Entry 6HWA (X-ray diffraction, 2.80 A resolution); this record covers chains O and P of the 28 polymer chains in the assembly.

Chain O:
Molecule: Proteasome subunit alpha type-2
Organism: Saccharomyces cerevisiae S288c
Notes: EC 3.4.25.1
UniProtKB: P23639 (PSA2_YEAST); residue numbers follow UniProt; this construct covers 1-250
Sequence (250 residues; row label = number of the first residue in the row):
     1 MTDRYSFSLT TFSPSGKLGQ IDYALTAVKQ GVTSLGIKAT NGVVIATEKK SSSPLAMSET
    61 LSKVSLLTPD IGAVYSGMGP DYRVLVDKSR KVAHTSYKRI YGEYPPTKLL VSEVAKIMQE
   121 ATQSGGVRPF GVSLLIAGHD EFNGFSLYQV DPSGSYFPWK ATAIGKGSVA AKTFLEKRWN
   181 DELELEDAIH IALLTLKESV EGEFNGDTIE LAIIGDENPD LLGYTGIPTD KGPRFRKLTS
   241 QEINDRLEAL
Swiss-Prot annotation at these positions:
  - cross-link: Lys108 (Glycyl lysine isopeptide (Lys-Gly) (interchain with G-Cter in ubiquitin))

Chain P:
Molecule: Proteasome subunit alpha type-3
Organism: Saccharomyces cerevisiae S288c
Notes: EC 3.4.25.1
UniProtKB: P23638 (PSA3_YEAST); residues 0-257 here correspond to UniProt positions 1-258 (UniProt number = residue number + 1)
Sequence (258 residues; each row starts with the number of its first residue; numbering starts at 0):
     0 MGSRRYDSRT TIFSPEGRLY QVEYALESIS HAGTAIGIMA SDGIVLAAER KVTSTLLEQD
    60 TSTEKLYKLN DKIAVAVAGL TADAEILINT ARIHAQNYLK TYNEDIPVEI LVRRLSDIKQ
   120 GYTQHGGLRP FGVSFIYAGY DDRYGYQLYT SNPSGNYTGW KAISVGANTS AAQTLLQMDY
   180 KDDMKVDDAI ELALKTLSKT TDSSALTYDR LEFATIRKGA NDGEVYQKIF KPQEIKDILV
   240 KTGITKKDED EEADEDMK
Not modelled in the structure: 0, 245-257
Swiss-Prot annotation at these positions:
  - cross-link (Glycyl lysine isopeptide (Lys-Gly)): Lys99 (interchain with G-Cter in ubiquitin), Lys198 (interchain with G-Cter in ubiquitin), Lys230 (interchain with G-Cter in ubiquitin)

Chain O / chain P interface:
Contacting residue pairs - 59 pairs, chain O then chain P:
  Arg4(O) - Ser2(P)
  Tyr5(O) - Ser2(P)
  Tyr5(O) - Tyr5(P)
  Ser6(O) - Gly125(P)
  Ser6(O) - Leu127(P)
  Phe7(O) - Ser2(P)
  Phe7(O) - Tyr5(P)
  Phe7(O) - Asp6(P)
  Phe7(O) - Gly126(P)
  Ser8(O) - Gly126(P)  hydrogen bond (backbone-backbone)
  Ser8(O) - Leu127(P)
  Ser8(O) - Arg128(P)  hydrogen bond (side chain-backbone)
  Thr10(O) - Arg128(P)
  Thr11(O) - Ser7(P)
  Thr11(O) - Thr9(P)
  Thr11(O) - Gln20(P)
  Phe12(O) - Gln20(P)
  Phe12(O) - Tyr23(P)
  Phe12(O) - Ala24(P)  hydrophobic
  Phe12(O) - Arg128(P)
  Phe12(O) - Pro129(P)
  Phe12(O) - Gly131(P)
  Ser13(O) - Tyr23(P)
  Pro14(O) - Tyr23(P)  hydrophobic
  Pro14(O) - Glu26(P)
  Ser15(O) - Glu26(P)
  Ser15(O) - His30(P)
  Gly16(O) - Tyr23(P)
  Gly16(O) - Ser27(P)  hydrogen bond (backbone-side chain)
  Lys38(O) - Glu57(P)  salt bridge
  Ser112(O) - Glu84(P)
  Lys116(O) - Ile85(P)
  Gln119(O) - Ala81(P)
  Gln119(O) - Asp82(P)  hydrogen bond
  Gln119(O) - Ile85(P)
  Gln119(O) - Arg128(P)
  Thr122(O) - Arg128(P)  hydrogen bond (backbone-side chain)
  Gln123(O) - Tyr121(P)
  Gln123(O) - Leu127(P)
  Gln123(O) - Arg128(P)  hydrogen bond (side chain-backbone)
  Gln123(O) - Phe130(P)
  Gly125(O) - Leu127(P)
  Ser153(O) - Ala81(P)
  Gly154(O) - Ala81(P)
  Tyr156(O) - Glu84(P)  hydrogen bond
  Phe157(O) - Leu56(P)  hydrophobic
  Pro158(O) - Leu56(P)
  Pro158(O) - Glu57(P)  hydrogen bond (backbone-backbone)
  Pro158(O) - Thr60(P)
  Pro158(O) - Ser61(P)
  Trp159(O) - Ser53(P)
  Trp159(O) - Leu55(P)
  Trp159(O) - Leu56(P)
  Lys160(O) - Leu55(P)  hydrogen bond (backbone-backbone)
  Lys160(O) - Glu57(P)
  Ala161(O) - Leu55(P)
  Leu175(O) - Leu55(P)  hydrophobic
  Glu176(O) - Thr54(P)
  Glu176(O) - Leu55(P)
Also at the interface, not in a pair above, chain O (34 interface residues in all): Leu18, Ser124, Tyr148, Ser155, Trp179
Also at the interface, not in a pair above, chain P (32 interface residues in all): Leu79, Thr80

Summary:
The interface between chain O and chain P involves 34 residues on one side and 32 on the other, with 9
hydrogen bonds and 1 salt bridge. Polar contacts include Lys38(O)-Glu57(P), Ser8(O)-Arg128(P) and
Gly16(O)-Ser27(P).
Here chain O is Proteasome subunit alpha type-2 and chain P is Proteasome subunit alpha type-3, both from
Saccharomyces cerevisiae S288c. Entry 6HWA (Yeast 20S proteasome in complex with 43) was determined by X-ray
diffraction together with 6HTB, 6HTC, 6HTD, 6HTP, 6HTR, 6HUB and 30 further entries from the same study.
